PDB entry 9CUY | electron microscopy, 3.24 A resolution | chains J and I of the 37 polymer chains in the assembly

[Chain J (and I)]
Molecule: Tail tube protein
Organism: Pectobacterium phage phiTE
Notes: chain I of this document is another copy of the same molecule, construct and numbering; everything in this record applies to it too
UniProtKB: K9L3Y2 (K9L3Y2_9CAUD); residues 3-158 here = UniProt positions 3-158
Sequence (156 residues; each row starts with the number of its first residue):
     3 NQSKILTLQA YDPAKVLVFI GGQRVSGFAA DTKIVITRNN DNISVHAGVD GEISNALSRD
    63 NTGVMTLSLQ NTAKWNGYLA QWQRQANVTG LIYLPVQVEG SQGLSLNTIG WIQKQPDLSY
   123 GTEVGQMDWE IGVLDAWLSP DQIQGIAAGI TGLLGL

[Chain J / chain I interface]
Contacting residue pairs (61):
  Gly-23(J) / Leu-156(I)  hydrogen bond (backbone-backbone)
  Gln-25(J) / Gly-154(I)  hydrogen bond (side chain-backbone)
  Arg-61(J) / Val-51(I)
  Arg-61(J) / Gly-53(I)
  Gln-72(J) / Leu-8(I)
  Asn-73(J) / Gln-104(I)
  Asn-73(J) / Gly-105(I)
  Thr-74(J) / Thr-9(I)
  Thr-74(J) / Gln-104(I)
  Lys-76(J) / Ile-145(I)
  Lys-76(J) / Gln-146(I)  hydrogen bond (side chain-backbone)
  Gly-79(J) / Pro-142(I)
  Gly-79(J) / Ile-148(I)
  Tyr-80(J) / Gly-147(I)  hydrogen bond (side chain-backbone)
  Tyr-80(J) / Ile-148(I)  hydrophobic
  Tyr-80(J) / Gly-151(I)
  Ala-82(J) / Trp-139(I)  hydrogen bond (backbone-side chain)
  Ala-82(J) / Leu-140(I)
  Gln-85(J) / Asn-44(I)
  Arg-86(J) / Trp-139(I)  hydrogen bond (side chain-backbone)
  Arg-86(J) / Leu-140(I)  hydrogen bond (side chain-backbone)
  Arg-86(J) / Ser-141(I)
  Tyr-95(J) / Asn-57(I)  hydrogen bond
  Tyr-95(J) / Leu-158(I)
  Pro-97(J) / Leu-156(I)
  Pro-97(J) / Gly-157(I)
  Trp-113(J) / Ile-45(I)
  Trp-113(J) / Val-47(I)  hydrophobic
  Trp-113(J) / Asn-57(I)
  Ile-114(J) / Ile-45(I)
  Gln-115(J) / Asp-43(I)
  Gln-115(J) / Asn-44(I)  hydrogen bond (backbone-backbone)
  Gln-115(J) / Ile-45(I)  hydrogen bond (backbone-backbone)
  Gln-115(J) / Val-47(I)
  Lys-116(J) / Asn-42(I)  hydrogen bond (side chain-backbone)
  Lys-116(J) / Asp-43(I)  salt bridge
  Lys-116(J) / Asn-44(I)
  Gln-117(J) / Arg-40(I)
  Gln-117(J) / Asn-44(I)
  Gln-117(J) / Ala-138(I)  hydrogen bond (side chain-backbone)
  Gln-117(J) / Leu-140(I)
  Asp-119(J) / Ile-38(I)
  Asp-119(J) / Thr-39(I)
  Leu-120(J) / Val-37(I)
  Leu-120(J) / Ile-38(I)  hydrogen bond (backbone-backbone)
  Leu-120(J) / Leu-106(I)
  Leu-120(J) / Leu-140(I)  hydrophobic
  Ser-121(J) / Ile-36(I)
  Tyr-122(J) / Thr-34(I)
  Tyr-122(J) / Lys-35(I)  hydrogen bond (backbone-backbone)
  Tyr-122(J) / Ile-36(I)  hydrogen bond (backbone-backbone)
  Tyr-122(J) / Gly-102(I)
  Tyr-122(J) / Gly-105(I)
  Tyr-122(J) / Leu-106(I)  hydrogen bond (side chain-backbone)
  Gly-123(J) / Tyr-13(I)  hydrogen bond (backbone-side chain)
  Gly-123(J) / Asp-33(I)
  Thr-124(J) / Tyr-13(I)
  Thr-124(J) / Asp-33(I)
  Glu-125(J) / Tyr-13(I)
  Val-126(J) / Tyr-13(I)  hydrophobic
  Leu-136(J) / Ile-55(I)  hydrophobic
Interface residues without a listed pair, chain J (38 interface residues in all): Ile-22, Asp-62, Thr-64, Asn-78, Gln-83, Ala-88, Asn-89, Ile-94, Leu-96, Met-129
Interface residues without a listed pair, chain I (47 interface residues in all): Pro-15, Val-18, Ala-32, Ala-49, Asp-52, Leu-59, Ser-60, Asp-137, Leu-155

[Summary]
Chain J and chain I form an interface of 38 and 47 residues respectively, with 17 hydrogen bonds and 1 salt
bridge. Polar pairs include Lys-116(J)/Asp-43(I), Gln-25(J)/Gly-154(I) and Lys-76(J)/Gln-146(I).
Both chains are Tail tube protein (Pectobacterium phage phiTE). Entry 9CUY (Bacteriophage PhiTE extended
baseplate) was determined by electron microscopy together with 9CB9, 9CBA, 9CC7, 9CUL and 9MJN from the same
study.
